PDB entry 1G21 | X-ray diffraction, 3.00 A resolution | chains A and D of the 8 polymer chains in the assembly

# Chain A
Protein: Nitrogenase molybdenum-iron protein alpha chain
From: Azotobacter vinelandii
Notes: EC 1.18.6.1
UniProt: P07328 (NIFD_AZOVI); residue numbers follow UniProt; this construct covers 1-492
Sequence (492 residues; numbered 1 to 492; the number before each row is that of its first residue):
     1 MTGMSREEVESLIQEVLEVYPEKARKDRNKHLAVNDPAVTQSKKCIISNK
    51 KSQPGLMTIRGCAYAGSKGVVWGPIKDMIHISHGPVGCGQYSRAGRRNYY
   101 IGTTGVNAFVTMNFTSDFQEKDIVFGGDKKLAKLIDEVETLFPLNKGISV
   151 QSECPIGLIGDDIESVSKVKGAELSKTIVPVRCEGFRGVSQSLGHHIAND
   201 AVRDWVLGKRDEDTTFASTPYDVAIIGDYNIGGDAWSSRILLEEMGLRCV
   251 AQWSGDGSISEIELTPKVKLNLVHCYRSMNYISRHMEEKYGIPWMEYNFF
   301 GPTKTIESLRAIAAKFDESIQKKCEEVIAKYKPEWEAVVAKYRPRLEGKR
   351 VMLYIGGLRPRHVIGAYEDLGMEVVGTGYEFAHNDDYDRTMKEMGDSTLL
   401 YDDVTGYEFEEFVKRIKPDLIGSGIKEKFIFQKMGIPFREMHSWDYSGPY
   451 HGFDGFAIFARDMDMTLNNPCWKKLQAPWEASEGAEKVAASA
Not modelled in the structure: 1-4, 481-492
UniProt features mapped onto this chain:
  - binding site ([8Fe-7S] cluster): Cys-62, Cys-88, Cys-154
  - binding site ([7Fe-Mo-9S-C-homocitryl] cluster): Cys-275, His-442
  - mutagenesis: His-195 (H195Q: No nitrogenase activity)
Ion coordination: fe(8)-S(7) cluster Fe: Cys-62, Cys-88, Cys-154 (shared with 4 residues of chain B); fe-mo-s cluster Fe near Cys-275 (its only coordinating residue here)
Ligand contacts:
  - fe-mo-s cluster (CFM): Val-70, Arg-96, Gln-191, His-195, Tyr-229, Ile-231, Cys-275, Ser-278, Ile-355, Gly-356, Gly-357, Leu-358, Arg-359, Pro-360, Phe-381, His-442
  - fe(8)-S(7) cluster (CLF): Cys-62, Tyr-64, Pro-85, Val-86, Gly-87, Cys-88, Tyr-91, Glu-153, Cys-154, Gly-185
  - 3-hydroxy-3-carboxy-adipic acid (HCA): Ile-59, Ala-65, Arg-96, Gln-191, Gly-424, Ile-425, Lys-426, Glu-427, Glu-440, His-442

# Chain D
Protein: Nitrogenase molybdenum-iron protein beta chain
From: Azotobacter vinelandii
Notes: EC 1.18.6.1
UniProt: P07329 (NIFK_AZOVI); numbering as in UniProt (aligned over 1-523)
Sequence (523 residues; each row starts with the number of its first residue):
     1 MSQQVDKIKASYPLFLDQDYKDMLAKKRDGFEEKYPQDKIDEVFQWTTTK
    51 EYQELNFQREALTVNPAKACQPLGAVLCALGFEKTMPYVHGSQGCVAYFR
   101 SYFNRHFREPVSCVSDSMTEDAAVFGGQQNMKDGLQNCKATYKPDMIAVS
   151 TTCMAEVIGDDLNAFINNSKKEGFIPDEFPVPFAHTPSFVGSHVTGWDNM
   201 FEGIARYFTLKSMDDKVVGSNKKINIVPGFETYLGNFRVIKRMLSEMGVG
   251 YSLLSDPEEVLDTPADGQFRMYAGGTTQEEMKDAPNALNTVLLQPWHLEK
   301 TKKFVEGTWKHEVPKLNIPMGLDWTDEFLMKVSEISGQPIPASLTKERGR
   351 LVDMMTDSHTWLHGKRFALWGDPDFVMGLVKFLLELGCEPVHILCHNGNK
   401 RWKKAVDAILAASPYGKNATVYIGKDLWHLRSLVFTDKPDFMIGNSYGKF
   451 IQRDTLHKGKEFEVPLIRIGFPIFDRHHLHRSTTLGYEGAMQILTTLVNS
   501 ILERLDEETRGMQATDYNHDLVR
Not modelled in the structure: 1
UniProt features mapped onto this chain:
  - binding site ([8Fe-7S] cluster): Cys-70, Cys-95, Cys-153, Ser-188
Ion coordination: fe(8)-S(7) cluster Fe: Cys-70, Cys-95, Cys-153, Ser-188 (shared with 3 residues of chain C); Ca2+ site 1: Arg-108, Glu-109 (shared with 2 residues of chain B); Ca2+ site 2: Asp-353 (shared with 2 residues of chain B)
Ligand contacts: fe(8)-S(7) cluster (CLF): Cys-70, Pro-72, Ser-92, Cys-95, Tyr-98, Phe-99, Thr-152, Cys-153, Ser-188

# How chain A and chain D interact
Pairs across the interface (44; chain A residue first):
  Arg-93(A) / Leu-521(D)
  Ala-94(A) / Leu-521(D)  hydrophobic
  Arg-97(A) / Asn-518(D)
  Arg-97(A) / Asp-520(D)  salt bridge
  Tyr-99(A) / Tyr-517(D)
  Tyr-99(A) / Asn-518(D)  hydrogen bond
  Tyr-99(A) / Asp-520(D)  hydrogen bond
  Tyr-100(A) / Tyr-517(D)
  Gly-102(A) / Gln-513(D)
  Thr-103(A) / Met-512(D)
  Thr-103(A) / Gln-513(D)  hydrogen bond
  Phe-429(A) / Asp-357(D)
  Gln-432(A) / Thr-356(D)
  Gln-432(A) / Asp-357(D)  hydrogen bond
  Lys-433(A) / Asp-353(D)  salt bridge
  Arg-439(A) / Thr-360(D)
  Tyr-446(A) / Val-522(D)  hydrophobic
  Tyr-446(A) / Arg-523(D)
  Met-465(A) / His-359(D)
  Met-465(A) / Thr-360(D)
  Met-465(A) / His-363(D)
  Thr-466(A) / His-359(D)  hydrogen bond
  Asn-468(A) / Tyr-415(D)
  Asn-469(A) / His-359(D)
  Asn-469(A) / His-363(D)
  Pro-470(A) / Glu-385(D)
  Pro-470(A) / Tyr-415(D)
  Cys-471(A) / Thr-356(D)
  Trp-472(A) / Thr-356(D)
  Lys-474(A) / Leu-322(D)
  Lys-474(A) / Asp-323(D)  salt bridge
  Lys-474(A) / Arg-348(D)  hydrogen bond (backbone-side chain)
  Lys-474(A) / Val-352(D)
  Leu-475(A) / Arg-348(D)  hydrogen bond (backbone-side chain)
  Leu-475(A) / Val-352(D)  hydrophobic
  Gln-476(A) / Arg-348(D)  hydrogen bond (backbone-side chain)
  Ala-477(A) / Arg-348(D)
  Pro-478(A) / Met-330(D)  hydrophobic
  Trp-479(A) / Asp-326(D)
  Trp-479(A) / Met-330(D)  hydrophobic
  Trp-479(A) / Ile-340(D)  hydrophobic
  Trp-479(A) / Thr-345(D)  hydrogen bond
  Trp-479(A) / Arg-348(D)
  Trp-479(A) / Tyr-487(D)
Interface residues without a listed pair, chain A (29 interface residues in all): Ile-101, Thr-104, Trp-236, Lys-428
Interface residues without a listed pair, chain D (29 interface residues in all): Trp-361, Leu-384, Leu-386, Asp-516

# In short
The chain A/chain D interface involves 29 residues from each chain, with 9 hydrogen bonds and 3 salt bridges.
Polar contacts include Arg-97(A)/Asp-520(D), Lys-433(A)/Asp-353(D) and Lys-474(A)/Asp-323(D). Ligands of chain
A: 3-hydroxy-3-carboxy-adipic acid, fe-mo-s cluster and fe(8)-S(7) cluster. Ligands of chain D: fe(8)-S(7)
cluster.
Chain A is Nitrogenase molybdenum-iron protein alpha chain and chain D is Nitrogenase molybdenum-iron protein
beta chain, both from Azotobacter vinelandii; the structure, Mgatp-bound and nucleotide-free structures of a
nitrogenase protein complex between leu127del-Fe protein and the mofe protein, was determined by X-ray
diffraction, deposited together with 1G20.
